PDB entry 1VBA | X-ray diffraction, 2.90 A resolution | chains 1 and 4 of the 5 polymer chains in the assembly

# Chain 1
Name: Poliovirus type 3
Source organism: Poliovirus type 3 (strains P3/LEON/37 AND P3/LEON 12A[1]B)
Reference sequence: P03302 (POLG_POL3L); residues 3-302 here correspond to UniProt positions 578-877 (UniProt number = residue number + 575)
Amino-acid sequence (300 residues; each row starts with the number of its first residue):
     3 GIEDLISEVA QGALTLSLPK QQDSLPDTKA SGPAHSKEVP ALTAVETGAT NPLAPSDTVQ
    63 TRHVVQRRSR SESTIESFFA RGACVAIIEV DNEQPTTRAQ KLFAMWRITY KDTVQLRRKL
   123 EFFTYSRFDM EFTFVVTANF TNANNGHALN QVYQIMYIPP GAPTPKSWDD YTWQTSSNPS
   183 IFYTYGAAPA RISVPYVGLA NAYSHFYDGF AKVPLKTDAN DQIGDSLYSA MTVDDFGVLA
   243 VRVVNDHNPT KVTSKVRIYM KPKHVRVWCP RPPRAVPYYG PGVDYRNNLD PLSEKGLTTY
Not modelled in the structure: 3-23
Ligand contacts: r78206 (J78; (methylpyridazine piperidine propyloxyphenyl)ethylacetate): I110, T111, Y112, K113, M132, F134, F136, I157, Y159, P181, S182, I183, I194, V196, V199, Y205, F238, L241, M262

# Chain 4
Name: Poliovirus type 3
Source organism: Poliovirus type 3 (strains P3/LEON/37 AND P3/LEON 12A[1]B)
Reference sequence: P03302 (POLG_POL3L); residues 2-69 here correspond to UniProt positions 1-68 (UniProt number = residue number - 1)
Amino-acid sequence (68 residues; each row starts with the number of its first residue):
     2 GAQVSSQKVG AHENSNRAYG GSTINYTTIN YYKDSASNAA SKQDYSQDPS KFTEPLKDVL
    62 IKTAPALN
Not modelled in the structure: 17-22

# How chain 1 and chain 4 interact
Contacting residue pairs - 33 pairs, chain 1 then chain 4:
  D25(1) - K9(4)  salt bridge
  E40(1) - T64(4)
  V41(1) - T64(4)  hydrogen bond (backbone-backbone)
  P42(1) - K63(4)
  T45(1) - A67(4)
  A46(1) - A67(4)
  A46(1) - L68(4)  hydrophobic
  T49(1) - L57(4)
  A51(1) - T54(4)
  T52(1) - T54(4)  hydrogen bond (backbone-backbone)
  T52(1) - E55(4)
  P54(1) - E55(4)
  P54(1) - K63(4)
  L55(1) - K63(4)
  D59(1) - K63(4)  salt bridge
  S71(1) - K9(4)  hydrogen bond
  T76(1) - D45(4)
  E78(1) - A41(4)
  E78(1) - D45(4)
  A82(1) - K43(4)
  D131(1) - A37(4)
  S195(1) - A37(4)  hydrogen bond (side chain-backbone)
  S195(1) - S38(4)
  V196(1) - A37(4)
  P197(1) - A37(4)  hydrophobic
  K265(1) - A37(4)  hydrogen bond (side chain-backbone)
  K265(1) - S38(4)
  K265(1) - N39(4)  hydrogen bond (side chain-backbone)
  H266(1) - S36(4)
  H266(1) - A37(4)
  H266(1) - N39(4)  hydrogen bond (side chain-backbone)
  H266(1) - A40(4)  hydrogen bond (side chain-backbone)
  P272(1) - F53(4)
Also at the interface, not in a pair above, chain 1 (26 interface residues in all): K39, G50, N53
Also at the interface, not in a pair above, chain 4 (18 interface residues in all): P56

# Overview
26 residues of chain 1 and 18 residues of chain 4 are in contact; the contacts include 8 hydrogen bonds and 2
salt bridges. Polar contacts include D25(1)-K9(4), D59(1)-K63(4) and S71(1)-K9(4). Chain 1 binds r78206.
Here chain 1 is Poliovirus type 3 and chain 4 is Poliovirus type 3, both from Poliovirus type 3 (strains
P3/LEON/37 AND P3/LEON 12A[1]B). Entry 1VBA (Poliovirus (type 3, sabin strain) (P3/sabin, P3/leon/12A(1)B)
complexed with R78206) was determined by X-ray diffraction (same publication as 1VBB, 1VBC, 1VBD and 1VBE).
